Entry 1LHC (X-ray diffraction, 1.95 A resolution); this record covers chains H and I of the 3 polymer chains in the assembly.

== Chain H ==
Name: Alpha-thrombin
Source organism: Homo sapiens
Notes: EC 3.4.21.5
Reference sequence: P00734 (THRB_HUMAN); the construct lacks a stretch of the UniProt sequence and is renumbered around it, so the offset changes along the chain: 16-36 = UniProt 364-384; 37-60 = UniProt 386-409; 61-77 = UniProt 419-435; 78-97 = UniProt 437-456; 7 more segments
Amino-acid sequence (259 residues; numbered 16 to 247 plus 31 insertion-coded residues; 4 numbers in that range are skipped by the numbering (no residue carries them; nothing is unmodelled there); the number before each row is that of its first residue; a row labelled like 60A-60I holds insertion residues (60A, then the next letters in order)):
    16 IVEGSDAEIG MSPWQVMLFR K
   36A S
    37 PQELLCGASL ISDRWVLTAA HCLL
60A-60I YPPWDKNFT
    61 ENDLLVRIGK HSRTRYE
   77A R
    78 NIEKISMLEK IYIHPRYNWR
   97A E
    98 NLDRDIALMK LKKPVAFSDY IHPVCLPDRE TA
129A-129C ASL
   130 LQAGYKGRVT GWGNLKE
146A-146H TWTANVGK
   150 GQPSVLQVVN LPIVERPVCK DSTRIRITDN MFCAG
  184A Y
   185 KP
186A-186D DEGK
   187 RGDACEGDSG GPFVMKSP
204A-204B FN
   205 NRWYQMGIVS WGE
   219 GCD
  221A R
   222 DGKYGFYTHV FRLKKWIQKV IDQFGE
Disordered / not traced: 146A-146H, 246-247
Disulfide bonds: Cys42-Cys58, Cys168-Cys182, Cys191-Cys220
Covalent attachments: ac-(D)phe-pro-boroarg-oh (DP7) linked to Ser195
Residues lining bound ligands: ac-(D)phe-pro-boroarg-oh (DP7): His57, Tyr60A, Trp60D, Glu97A, Asn98, Leu99, Ile174, Asp189, Ala190, Cys191, Glu192, Gly193, Asp194, Val213, Ser214, Trp215, Gly216, Glu217, Gly219, Cys220, Gly226
Swiss-Prot annotation at these positions:
  - region: Ala183 to Val200 (High affinity receptor-binding region which is also known as the TP508 peptide)
  - active site (Charge relay system): His57, Asp102, Ser195
  - glycosylation: Asn60G (N-linked (GlcNAc...) (complex) asparagine)

== Chain I ==
Name: Hirudin
Source organism: Hirudo medicinalis
Amino-acid sequence (12 residues; numbered 54 to 65; the number before each row is that of its first residue):
    54 GDFEEIPEEY LQ
Disordered / not traced: 61-65

== How chain H and chain I interact ==
Residue-residue contacts (17; chain H residue first):
  Phe34(H) - Phe56(I)  hydrophobic
  Phe34(H) - Ile59(I)  hydrophobic
  Gln38(H) - Gly54(I)  hydrogen bond (backbone-backbone)
  Gln38(H) - Glu58(I)  hydrogen bond
  Gln38(H) - Ile59(I)
  Leu40(H) - Phe56(I)  hydrophobic
  Leu65(H) - Ile59(I)  hydrophobic
  Arg67(H) - Ile59(I)
  Arg73(H) - Asp55(I)  salt bridge
  Arg73(H) - Phe56(I)
  Thr74(H) - Asp55(I)
  Thr74(H) - Phe56(I)
  Thr74(H) - Glu57(I)  hydrogen bond (backbone-backbone)
  Arg75(H) - Glu57(I)
  Tyr76(H) - Glu57(I)  hydrogen bond (backbone-side chain)
  Tyr76(H) - Glu58(I)
  Tyr76(H) - Pro60(I)
Also at the interface, not in a pair above, chain H (10 interface residues in all): Ile82

== Summary ==
10 residues of chain H face 7 of chain I across their interface; the contacts include 4 hydrogen bonds and 1
salt bridge. Polar contacts include Arg73(H)-Asp55(I), Gln38(H)-Glu58(I) and Tyr76(H)-Glu57(I).
Ac-(D)phe-pro-boroarg-oh is covalently linked to Ser195(H). From UniProt: 3 active-site residues on chain H.
Chain H is Alpha-thrombin (Homo sapiens) and chain I is Hirudin (Hirudo medicinalis); the structure, Human
alpha-thrombin complexed with ac-(d)phe-pro-boroarg-oh, was determined by X-ray diffraction (same publication
as 1LHD, 1LHE, 1LHF and 1LHG).
